PDB entry 8OFK | X-ray diffraction, 1.71 A resolution | chains AAA and CCC of the 4 polymer chains in the assembly

# Chain AAA (and CCC)
Name: Uricase
From: Gallus gallus
Notes: EC 1.7.3.3; chain CCC of this document is another copy of the same molecule, construct and numbering; everything in this record applies to it too
UniProt: A0A8V0ZED1 (A0A8V0ZED1_CHICK); numbering as in UniProt (aligned over 1-320)
Sequence (343 residues; each row starts with the number of its first residue; numbers below 1 keep their minus sign (Met-22 is residue -22)):
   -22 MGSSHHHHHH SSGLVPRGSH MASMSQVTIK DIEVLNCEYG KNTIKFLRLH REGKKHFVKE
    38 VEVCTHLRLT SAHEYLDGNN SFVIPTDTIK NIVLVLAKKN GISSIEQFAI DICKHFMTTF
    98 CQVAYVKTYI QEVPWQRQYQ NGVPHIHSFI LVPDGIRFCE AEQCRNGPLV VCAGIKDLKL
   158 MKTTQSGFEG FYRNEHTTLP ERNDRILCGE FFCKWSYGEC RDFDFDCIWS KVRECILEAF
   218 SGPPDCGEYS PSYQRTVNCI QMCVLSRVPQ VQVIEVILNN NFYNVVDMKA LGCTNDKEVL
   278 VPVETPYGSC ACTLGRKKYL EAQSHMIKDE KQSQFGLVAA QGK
Not modelled in the structure: -22 to 1, 302-320 (chain CCC: -22 to 3, 302-320)
Differences from the reference sequence: initiating methionine (-22); expression tag (-21 to 0)
Small-molecule neighbours:
  - 8-azaxanthine (AZA), molecule 1: Tyr16, Val60, Pro62, Thr63, Asp64
  - 8-azaxanthine (AZA), molecule 2: Phe165, Leu176, Arg182, Ser229, Tyr230, Gln231
  - oxygen molecule (OXY): Tyr230, Asn257, Gly285
Reported in the primary citation:
  - binding site for 8-azaxanthine: Tyr16, Pro62, Thr63, Asp64, Phe165, Leu176, Arg182, Ser229, Tyr230, Gln231
  - binding site for oxygen molecule: Thr63, Tyr230
  - mutagenesis - Y230H, Y230V: decreased catalytic activity

# Chain AAA / chain CCC interface
Pairs across the interface (6):
  Asn118(AAA) - Lys295(CCC)
  Gly119(AAA) - Lys295(CCC)
  Glu211(AAA) - Arg244(CCC)  salt bridge
  Arg244(AAA) - Pro220(CCC)
  Arg244(AAA) - Asp222(CCC)  salt bridge
  Arg244(AAA) - Cys223(CCC)
Interface residues without a listed pair, chain AAA (6 interface residues in all): Lys32, Ser243
Interface residues without a listed pair, chain CCC (7 interface residues in all): Asp199, Pro221

# Summary
6 residues of chain AAA face 7 of chain CCC across their interface; the contacts include 2 salt bridges. Polar
pairs include Glu211(AAA)-Arg244(CCC) and Arg244(AAA)-Asp222(CCC). Ligands of chain AAA: 8-azaxanthine and
oxygen molecule. From the paper: a binding site for 8-azaxanthine at Tyr16(AAA), Pro62(AAA) and Thr63(AAA)
among others; Y230H and Y230V of chain AAA reduce catalytic activity.
Chain AAA and chain CCC are both Uricase (Gallus gallus); the structure, Crystal structure of the
cysteine-rich Gallus gallus urate oxidase in complex with the 8-azaxanthine inhibitor under ..., was
determined by X-ray diffraction, deposited together with 8OH8, 8OIH and 8OIW.
